Entry 6RIP (electron microscopy, 3.40 A resolution); this record covers chains C and R of the 8 polymer chains in the assembly.

== Chain C ==
Molecule: DNA-directed RNA polymerase subunit beta
Organism: Escherichia coli (strain K12)
Notes: EC 2.7.7.6
Reference sequence: P0A8V2 (RPOB_ECOLI); numbering as in UniProt (aligned over 1-1342)
Chain sequence (1342 residues; numbered 1 to 1342; the number before each row is that of its first residue):
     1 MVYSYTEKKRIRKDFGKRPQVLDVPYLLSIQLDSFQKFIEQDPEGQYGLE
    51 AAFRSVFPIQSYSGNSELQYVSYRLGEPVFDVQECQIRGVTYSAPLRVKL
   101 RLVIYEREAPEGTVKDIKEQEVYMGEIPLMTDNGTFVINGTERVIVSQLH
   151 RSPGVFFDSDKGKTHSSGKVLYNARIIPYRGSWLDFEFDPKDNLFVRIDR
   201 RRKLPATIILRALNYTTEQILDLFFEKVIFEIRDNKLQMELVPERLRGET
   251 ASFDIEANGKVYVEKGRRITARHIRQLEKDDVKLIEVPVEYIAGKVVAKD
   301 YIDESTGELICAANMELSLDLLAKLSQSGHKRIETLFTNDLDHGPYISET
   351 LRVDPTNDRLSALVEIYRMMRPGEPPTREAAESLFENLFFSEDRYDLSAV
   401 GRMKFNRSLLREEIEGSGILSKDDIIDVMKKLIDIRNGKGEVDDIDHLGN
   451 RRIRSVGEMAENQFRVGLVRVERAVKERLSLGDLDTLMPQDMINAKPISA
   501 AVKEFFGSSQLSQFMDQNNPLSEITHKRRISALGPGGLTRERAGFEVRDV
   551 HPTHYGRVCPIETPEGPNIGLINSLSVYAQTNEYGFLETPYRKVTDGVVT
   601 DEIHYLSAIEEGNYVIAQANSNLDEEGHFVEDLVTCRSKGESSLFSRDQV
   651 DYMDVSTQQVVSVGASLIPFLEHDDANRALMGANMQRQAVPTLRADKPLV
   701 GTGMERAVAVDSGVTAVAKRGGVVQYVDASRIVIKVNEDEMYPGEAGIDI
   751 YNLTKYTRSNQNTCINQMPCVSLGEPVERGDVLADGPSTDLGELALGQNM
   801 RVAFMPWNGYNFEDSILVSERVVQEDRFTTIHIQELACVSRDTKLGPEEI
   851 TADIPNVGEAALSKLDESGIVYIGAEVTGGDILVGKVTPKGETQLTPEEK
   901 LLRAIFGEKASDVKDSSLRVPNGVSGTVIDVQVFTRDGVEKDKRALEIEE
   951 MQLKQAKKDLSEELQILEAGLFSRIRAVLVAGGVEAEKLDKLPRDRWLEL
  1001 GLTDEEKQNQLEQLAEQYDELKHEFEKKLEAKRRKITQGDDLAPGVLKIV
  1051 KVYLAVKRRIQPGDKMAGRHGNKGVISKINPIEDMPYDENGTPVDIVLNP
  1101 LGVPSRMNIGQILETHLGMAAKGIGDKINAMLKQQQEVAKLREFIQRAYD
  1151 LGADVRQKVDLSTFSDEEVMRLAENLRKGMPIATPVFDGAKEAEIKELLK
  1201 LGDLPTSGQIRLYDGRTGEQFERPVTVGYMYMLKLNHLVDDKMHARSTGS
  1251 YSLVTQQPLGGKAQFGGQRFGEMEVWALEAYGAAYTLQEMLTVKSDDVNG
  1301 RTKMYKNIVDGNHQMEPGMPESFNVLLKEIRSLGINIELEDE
Not modelled in the structure: 1, 891-912
UniProt features mapped onto this chain:
  - modified residue (N6-acetyllysine): Lys1022, Lys1200
  - mutagenesis: Ile561 (I561S: Resistant to antibiotics salinamide A and B), Ile569 (I569S: Resistant to antibiotics salinamide A and B), Ala665 (A665E: Resistant to antibiotics salinamide A and B), Asp675 (D675A/G: Resistant to antibiotics salinamide A and B), Asn677 (N677H/K: Resistant to antibiotics salinamide A and B), Leu680 (L680M: Resistant to antibiotics salinamide A and B), Glu813 (E813K: Disrupts the enzyme's active center)
From the paper describing this entry:
  - binding site for the 14-nt RNA strand (chain R): Arg678, Arg1106

== Chain R ==
Molecule: 14-nt RNA strand
Sequence (14 nucleotides; each row starts with the number of its first residue):
     1 UCAGGCGAUGUUUU
Not modelled in the structure: 14
Bound ions: Mg2+: G10, U11 (shared with 3 residues of chain D)

== Interface between chain C and chain R ==
Pairs across the interface (16):
  Gln513(C) - C6(R)  hydrogen bond to the sugar
  Arg540(C) - C6(R)  salt bridge to the phosphate
  Arg540(C) - G7(R)  salt bridge to the phosphate
  Pro564(C) - A8(R)  phosphate contact
  Asn568(C) - G7(R)  phosphate contact
  Arg678(C) - U12(R)  hydrogen bond to the base
  Arg687(C) - A8(R)  salt bridge to the phosphate
  Gln688(C) - A8(R)  hydrogen bond to the phosphate
  Lys1065(C) - G10(R)  salt bridge to the phosphate
  Lys1073(C) - G10(R)  salt bridge to the phosphate
  His1237(C) - A8(R)  sugar contact
  His1237(C) - U9(R)  sugar contact
  Ser1252(C) - U1(R)  phosphate contact
  Ser1252(C) - C2(R)  phosphate contact
  Leu1253(C) - U1(R)  sugar contact
  Gln1264(C) - U1(R)  hydrogen bond to the base
Other interface residues (no listed pair), chain C (21 interface residues in all): Ser509, Gln510, Glu565, Gly566, Pro567, Ile572, Arg1106, Leu1259
Other interface residues (no listed pair), chain R (10 interface residues in all): G5, U11

== Overview ==
21 residues of chain C face 10 of chain R across their interface, with 4 hydrogen bonds and 5 salt bridges.
Polar contacts include Arg678(C)-U12(R), Gln1264(C)-U1(R) and Gln513(C)-C6(R). From UniProt: 7 mutagenesis
sites on chain C. The paper reports a binding site for the 14-nt RNA strand (chain R) at Arg678(C) and
Arg1106(C).
Chain C is DNA-directed RNA polymerase subunit beta (Escherichia coli (strain K12)) and chain R is a 14-nt RNA
strand; the structure, Cryo-EM structure of E. coli RNA polymerase backtracked elongation complex in swiveled
state, was determined by electron microscopy (same publication as 6RH3, 6RI7, 6RI9 and 6RIN).
